PDB entry 8CQL | X-ray diffraction, 2.38 A resolution | chains F and I of the 12 polymer chains in the assembly

# Chain F (and I)
Protein: von Hippel-Lindau disease tumor suppressor
Organism: Homo sapiens
Notes: chain I of this document is another copy of the same molecule, construct and numbering; everything in this record applies to it too
UniProtKB: P40337 (VHL_HUMAN); residue numbers follow UniProt; this construct covers 54-213
Amino-acid sequence (162 residues; numbered 52 to 213; the number before each row is that of its first residue):
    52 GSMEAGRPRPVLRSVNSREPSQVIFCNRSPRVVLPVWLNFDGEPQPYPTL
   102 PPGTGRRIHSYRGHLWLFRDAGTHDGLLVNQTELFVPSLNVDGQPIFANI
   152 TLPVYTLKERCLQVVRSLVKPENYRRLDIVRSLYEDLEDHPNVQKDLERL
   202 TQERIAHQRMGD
Unresolved in the structure: 52-61, 205-213 (chain I: 52-61, 204-213)
Differences from the reference sequence: expression tag (52-53)
Modified positions: Cys-77 (S-(dimethylarsenic)cysteine; CAS)
Swiss-Prot annotation at these positions:
  - region: Thr-157 to Val-166 (Interaction with Elongin BC complex)
  - natural variant: Leu-63 (L63P: In PCC), Arg-64 (R64P: In PCC), Ser-65 (S65A: In PCC; S65L: In VHLD; S65W: In VHLD), Val-66 to Gln-73 (deletion: In VHLD), Ser-68 (S68W: In PCC and VHLD), Glu-70 (E70K: In VHLD), Val-74 (V74G: In VHLD), Ile-75 (deletion: In VHLD), Phe-76 (F76I: In VHLD; F76L: In VHLD; F76S: In VHLD; deletion: In VHLD), Asn-78 (N78H: In VHLD; N78S: In VHLD; N78T: In VHLD), Arg-79 (R79P: In VHLD), Ser-80 (S80I: In VHLD; S80N: In PCC and VHLD; S80R: In VHLD), 64 further natural variant entries in UniProt
  - mutagenesis: Tyr-98 (Y98N: No interaction with HIF1A. No HIF1A degradation)
Small-molecule neighbours: VH3 ((2S,4R)-1-[(2S)-2-[(1-fluoranylcyclopropyl)carbonylamino]-3,3-dimethyl-butanoyl]-N-[(1S)-1-[5-fluoranyl-2-methoxy-4-(4-methyl-1,3-thiazol-5-yl)phenyl]ethyl]-4-oxidanyl-pyrrolidine-2-carboxamide): Asn-67, Arg-69, Phe-76, Pro-86, Trp-88, Phe-91, Tyr-98, Pro-99, Thr-100, Leu-101, Arg-107, Ile-109, His-110, Ser-111, Tyr-112, His-115, Trp-117

# Chain F / chain I interface
Residue-residue contacts (8; chain F residue first):
  Ser-68(F) / Leu-140(I)
  Arg-69(F) / Asp-143(I)
  Glu-70(F) / Leu-140(I)
  Glu-70(F) / Asn-141(I)
  Arg-113(F) / Glu-70(I)  salt bridge
  Arg-113(F) / Leu-140(I)
  Ser-139(F) / Glu-70(I)  hydrogen bond
  Leu-140(F) / Glu-70(I)
Also at the interface, not in a pair above, chain F (7 interface residues in all): Gly-114
Also at the interface, not in a pair above, chain I (5 interface residues in all): Val-142

# Summary
Chain F and chain I form an interface of 7 and 5 residues respectively, with 1 hydrogen bond and 1 salt
bridge. Polar contacts include Arg-113(F)/Glu-70(I) and Ser-139(F)/Glu-70(I). Bound to chain F: compound VH3.
Curated annotation (UniProt) lists one mutagenesis site on chain F.
Both chains are von Hippel-Lindau disease tumor suppressor (Homo sapiens). Entry 8CQL (pVHL:EloB:EloC in
complex with
(2S,4R)-N-((S)-1-(5-Fluoro-2-methoxy-4-(4-methylthiazol-5-yl)phenyl)ethyl)-1-((S)-2-(1-fluorocyclopropane-1-carboxamido)-3,3-dimethylbutanoyl)-4-hydroxypyrrolidine-2-carboxamide
(Compound 33)) was determined by X-ray diffraction, deposited together with 8CQE and 8CQK.
